9MUE - chains A and C of the 6 polymer chains in the assembly; structure by electron microscopy, 4.00 A resolution.

# Chain A (and C)
Protein: Cat1 (CRISPR associated TIR 1) pentagonal filament assembly
Notes: chain C of this document is another copy of the same molecule, construct and numbering; everything in this record applies to it too
Amino-acid sequence (263 residues; row label = number of the first residue in the row):
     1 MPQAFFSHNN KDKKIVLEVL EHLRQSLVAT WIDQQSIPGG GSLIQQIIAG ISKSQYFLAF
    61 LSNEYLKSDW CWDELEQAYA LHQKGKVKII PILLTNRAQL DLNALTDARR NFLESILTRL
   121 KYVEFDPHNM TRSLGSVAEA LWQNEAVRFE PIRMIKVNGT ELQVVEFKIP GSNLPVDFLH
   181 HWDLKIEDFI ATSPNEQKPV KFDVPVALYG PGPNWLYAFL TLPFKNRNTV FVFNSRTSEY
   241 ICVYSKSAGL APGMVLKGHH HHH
Not modelled in the structure: 1, 34-41, 259-263
What the authors report for this chain:
  - binding site for Adenosine-5-Diphosphoribose: H8, N9, N10, D33, S68, E74, K121, Y122
  - catalytic residues: Y122
  - mutagenesis - D33A: decreased catalytic activity on NAD+
  - mutagenesis - Y122A: abolished catalytic activity on NAD+

# Interface between chain A and chain C
Residue-residue contacts (12):
  S42(A) with K121(C)
  W70(A) with R97(C)
  K185(A) with S172(C)
  E187(A) with S172(C)
  T192(A) with Y209(C), hydrogen bond (backbone-side chain)
  S193(A) with Y209(C)
  E196(A) with K168(C), salt bridge
  D203(A) with S238(C)
  N226(A) with S235(C), hydrogen bond (backbone-side chain); R236(C)
  K246(A) with S235(C), hydrogen bond (side chain-backbone); R236(C), hydrogen bond (side chain-backbone)
Also at the interface, not in a pair above, chain A (15 interface residues in all): D33, D188, P194, F202, R227
Also at the interface, not in a pair above, chain C (12 interface residues in all): E139, E166, G171, P211

# In short
15 residues of chain A face 12 of chain C across their interface; the contacts include 4 hydrogen bonds and 1
salt bridge. Among the polar pairs are E196(A)-K168(C), T192(A)-Y209(C) and N226(A)-S235(C). The paper reports
the catalytic residue Y122(A); D33A of chain A reduces catalytic activity on NAD+.
Chain A and chain C are both Cat1 (CRISPR associated TIR 1) pentagonal filament assembly; the structure,
Cryo-EM structure of CRISPR-associated cA4 bound Cat1 Pentagonal filament assembly in the presence of NAD
(ADPR ..., was determined by electron microscopy together with 9MUD, 9MUO and 9MW9 from the same study.
